Entry 3C10 (X-ray diffraction, 2.00 A resolution); this record covers chain A.

== Chain A ==
Protein: Histone deacetylase 7a
Source organism: Homo sapiens
Notes: fragment: Catalytic domain: Residues 482-903
UniProtKB: Q8WUI4 (HDAC7_HUMAN); numbering as in UniProt (aligned over 482-903)
Amino-acid sequence (423 residues; row label = number of the first residue in the row):
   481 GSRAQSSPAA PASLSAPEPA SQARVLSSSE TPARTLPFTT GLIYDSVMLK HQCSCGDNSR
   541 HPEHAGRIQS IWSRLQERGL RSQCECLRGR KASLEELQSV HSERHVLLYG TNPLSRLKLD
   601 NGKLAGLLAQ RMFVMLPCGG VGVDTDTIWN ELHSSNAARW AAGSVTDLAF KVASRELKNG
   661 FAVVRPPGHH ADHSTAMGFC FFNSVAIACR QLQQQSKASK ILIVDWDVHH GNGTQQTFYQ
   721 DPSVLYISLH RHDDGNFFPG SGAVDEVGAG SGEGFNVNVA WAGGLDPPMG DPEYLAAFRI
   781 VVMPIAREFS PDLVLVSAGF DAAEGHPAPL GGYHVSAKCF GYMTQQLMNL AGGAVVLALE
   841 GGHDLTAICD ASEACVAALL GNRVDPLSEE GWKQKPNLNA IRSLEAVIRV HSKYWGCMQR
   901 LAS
Unresolved in the structure: 481-514, 611-613, 901-903
Differences from the reference sequence: expression tag (481)
Ion coordination: Zn2+ site 1: Cys533, Cys535, His541, Cys618; K+ site 1: Asp705, Asp707, His709, Ser728, Leu729; Zn2+ site 2: Asp707, His709, Asp801 (together with trichostatin a); K+ site 2: Phe718, Asp721
Small-molecule neighbours: trichostatin a (TSN): Ser539, Pro542, Asp626, His669, His670, Gly678, Phe679, Asp707, His709, Phe738, Asp801, Pro809, Leu810, Gly841, Gly842
Swiss-Prot annotation at these positions:
  - active site: His670
  - binding site (Zn(2+)): Cys533, Cys535, His541, Cys618
  - site: His843 (Contributes to catalysis)
  - modified residue (Phosphoserine): Ser486, Ser487, Ser507, Ser595
What the authors report for this chain:
  - binding site for trichostatin a: His669, His670, Phe679
  - conformationally variable residues (side-chain flip): Thr625, Asp626, Phe679, Leu810
  - mutagenesis - H843A, H843F, H843Y: increased catalytic activity
  - catalytic residues: His843 (proposed by the authors, not directly observed)

== In short ==
Bound to chain A: trichostatin a. Phe718 and Asp721 form the K+ site 2. Asp707, His709 and Asp801 coordinate
Zn2+ site 2. Curated annotation (UniProt) lists active-site residue His670 and 4 Zn2+-binding residues. From
the paper: the catalytic residue His843; H843A, H843F and H843Y increase catalytic activity.
Chain A is Histone deacetylase 7a (Homo sapiens); the structure, Crystal structure of catalytic domain of
human histone deacetylase HDAC7 in complex with Trichostatin A (TSA), was determined by X-ray diffraction
together with 3C0Y and 3C0Z from the same study.
